Entry 6SE6 (electron microscopy, 3.50 A resolution); this record covers chains B and J of the 11 polymer chains in the assembly.

[Chain B]
Protein: Histone H4
Source organism: Homo sapiens
UniProt: P62805 (H4_HUMAN); residues 0-102 here correspond to UniProt positions 1-103 (UniProt number = residue number + 1)
Sequence (103 residues; each row starts with the number of its first residue; numbering starts at 0):
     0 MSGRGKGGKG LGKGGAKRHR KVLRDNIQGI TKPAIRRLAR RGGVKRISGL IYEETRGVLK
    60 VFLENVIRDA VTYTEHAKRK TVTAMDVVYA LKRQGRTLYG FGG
Unresolved in the structure: 0-20
Swiss-Prot annotation at these positions:
  - DNA-binding region: Lys16 to Lys20
  - modified residue: Ser1 (N-acetylserine), Arg3 (Asymmetric dimethylarginine), Lys5 (N6-(2-hydroxyisobutyryl)lysine), Lys8 (N6-(2-hydroxyisobutyryl)lysine), Lys12 (N6-(2-hydroxyisobutyryl)lysine), Lys16 (N6-(2-hydroxyisobutyryl)lysine), Lys20 (N6,N6,N6-trimethyllysine), Lys31 (N6-(2-hydroxyisobutyryl)lysine), Lys44 (N6-(2-hydroxyisobutyryl)lysine), Ser47 (Phosphoserine), Tyr51 (Phosphotyrosine), Lys59 (N6-(2-hydroxyisobutyryl)lysine), Lys77 (N6-(2-hydroxyisobutyryl)lysine), Lys79 (N6-(2-hydroxyisobutyryl)lysine), Thr80 (Phosphothreonine), Tyr88 (Phosphotyrosine), Lys91 (N6-(2-hydroxyisobutyryl)lysine)
  - cross-link (Glycyl lysine isopeptide (Lys-Gly)): Lys12 (interchain with G-Cter in SUMO2), Lys20 (interchain with G-Cter in SUMO2), Lys31 (interchain with G-Cter in SUMO2), Lys59 (interchain with G-Cter in SUMO2), Lys79 (interchain with G-Cter in SUMO2), Lys91 (interchain with G-Cter in SUMO2)

[Chain J]
Molecule: 145-nt DNA strand
Source organism: synthetic construct
Sequence (145 nucleotides; numbered -72 to 72; the number before each row is that of its first residue; numbers below 1 keep their minus sign (DA-72 is residue -72)):
   -72 ATCGATGTAT ATATCTGACA CGTGCCTGGA GACTAGGGAG TAATCCCCTT GGCGGTTAAA
   -12 ACGCGGGGGA CAGCGCGTAC GTGCGTTTAA GCGGTGCTAG AGCTGTCTAC GACCAATTGA
    48 GCGGCCTCGG CACCGGGATT CTGAT

[Interface between chain B and chain J]
Residue-residue contacts (12; chain B residue first):
  Arg23(B) with DA16(J), salt bridge to the phosphate
  Arg45(B) with DC7(J), sugar contact; DG8(J), phosphate contact
  Ile46(B) with DC7(J), sugar contact; DG8(J), hydrogen bond to the phosphate
  Ser47(B) with DC7(J), hydrogen bond to the phosphate
  Gly48(B) with DC7(J), hydrogen bond to the phosphate
  Arg78(B) with DA28(J), phosphate contact; DG29(J), salt bridge to the phosphate
  Lys79(B) with DG27(J), salt bridge to the phosphate; DA28(J), hydrogen bond to the phosphate
  Thr80(B) with DA28(J), hydrogen bond to the phosphate
Also at the interface, not in a pair above, chain B (11 interface residues in all): Arg39, Lys44, Tyr51

[In short]
11 residues of chain B face 6 of chain J across their interface, with 5 hydrogen bonds and 3 salt bridges.
Among the polar pairs are Ile46(B)-DG8(J), Ser47(B)-DC7(J) and Gly48(B)-DC7(J). From UniProt: a DNA-binding
region on chain B.
Here chain B is Histone H4 (Homo sapiens) and chain J is a 145-nt DNA strand (synthetic construct). Entry 6SE6
(Class2 : CENP-A nucleosome in complex with CENP-C central region) was determined by electron microscopy (same
publication as 6SE0, 6SEE, 6SEF and 6SEG).
